Entry 7GWR (X-ray diffraction, 1.90 A resolution); this record covers chains A and D.

== Chain A ==
Name: B-cell lymphoma 6 protein
Source organism: Homo sapiens
UniProtKB: P41182 (BCL6_HUMAN); residues 5-129 here = UniProt positions 5-129
Sequence (128 residues; each row starts with the number of its first residue):
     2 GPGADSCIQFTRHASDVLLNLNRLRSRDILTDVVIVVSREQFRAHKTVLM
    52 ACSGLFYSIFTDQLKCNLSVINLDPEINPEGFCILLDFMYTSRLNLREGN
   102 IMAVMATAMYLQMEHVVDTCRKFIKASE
Unresolved in the structure: 2-5, 129
Construct notes: expression tag (2-4)
Curated features (UniProtKB/Swiss-Prot):
  - mutagenesis: Asn21 (N21K: Abolishes interaction with NCOR2 and HDAC2, no effect on interaction with CTBP1 and transcriptional autoinhibition; when associated with A-116 and 376-Q--Q-379), Ser59 (S59A: Abolished ubiquitination by the SCF(FBXL17) complex), His116 (H116A: Abolishes interaction with NCOR2 and HDAC2, no effect on interaction with CTBP1 and transcriptional autoinhibition; when associated with K-21 and 376-Q--Q-379)
Small-molecule neighbours: A1ADA (5-{[5-chloro-2-(dimethylamino)pyrimidin-4-yl]amino}-1,3-dihydro-2H-indol-2-one): Asn21, Arg24, Leu25, Arg28, Met51, Ala52, Cys53, Ser54, Gly55, Tyr58, Gln113, Met114, Glu115

== Chain D ==
Name: WVIP tetrapeptide
Sequence (6 residues; numbered 0 to 5; the number before each row is that of its first residue; numbering starts at 0):
     0 XWVIPA
Modified residues: ACE (acetyl group) at position 0

== Chain A / chain D interface ==
Residue-residue contacts - 11 pairs, chain A then chain D:
  Cys8(A) with Pro4(D)
  Ile9(A) with Trp1(D), hydrophobic; Val2(D)
  Gln10(A) with ACE_0(D); Trp1(D); Val2(D), hydrogen bond (backbone-backbone); Pro4(D)
  Phe11(A) with ACE_0(D); Trp1(D)
  Thr12(A) with ACE_0(D), hydrogen bond (backbone-backbone); Val2(D)
Also at the interface, not in a pair above, chain D (5 interface residues in all): Ile3

== In short ==
The chain A/chain D interface involves 5 residues from each chain, with 2 hydrogen bonds. The backbones
hydrogen-bond at Gln10(A)-Val2(D) and Thr12(A)-ACE_0(D). Bound to chain A: compound A1ADA. From UniProt: 3
mutagenesis sites on chain A.
Here chain A is B-cell lymphoma 6 protein (Homo sapiens) and chain D is WVIP tetrapeptide. Entry 7GWR (Crystal
Structure of B-cell lymphoma 6 protein BTB domain in complex with ligand 6 at 14.76 ...) was determined by
X-ray diffraction together with 7GUD, 7GUE, 7GUF, 7GUG, 7GUH, 7GUI and 126 further entries from the same
study.
